PDB entry 3M2L | X-ray diffraction, 2.10 A resolution | chains A and F of the 7 polymer chains in the assembly

# Chain A (and F)
Protein: Alpha-hemolysin
Organism: Staphylococcus aureus
Notes: chain F of this document is another copy of the same molecule, construct and numbering; everything in this record applies to it too
UniProtKB: P09616 (HLA_STAAU); residues 1-293 here correspond to UniProt positions 27-319 (UniProt number = residue number + 26)
Chain sequence (294 residues; numbered 0 to 293; the number before each row is that of its first residue; numbering starts at 0):
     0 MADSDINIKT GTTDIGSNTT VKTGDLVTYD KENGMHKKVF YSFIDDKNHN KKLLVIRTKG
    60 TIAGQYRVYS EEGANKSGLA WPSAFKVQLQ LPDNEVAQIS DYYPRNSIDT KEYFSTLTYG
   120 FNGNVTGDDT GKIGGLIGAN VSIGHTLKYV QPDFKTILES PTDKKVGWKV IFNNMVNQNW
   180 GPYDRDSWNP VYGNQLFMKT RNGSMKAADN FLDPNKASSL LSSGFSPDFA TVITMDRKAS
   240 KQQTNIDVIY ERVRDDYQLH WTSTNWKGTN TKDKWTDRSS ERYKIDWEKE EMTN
Not modelled in the structure: 0
Differences from the reference sequence: initiating methionine (0); engineered mutation Phe113 (Met139 in P09616)

# How chain A and chain F interact
Residue-residue contacts (6):
  Phe39(A) - Asn6(F)
  Arg56(A) - Asn6(F)
  Lys58(A) - Asp4(F)  hydrogen bond (side chain-backbone)
  Lys58(A) - Asn6(F)  hydrogen bond
  Asn178(A) - Tyr112(F)
  Asn178(A) - Ser114(F)  hydrogen bond (backbone-side chain)
Also at the interface, not in a pair above, chain F (5 interface residues in all): Ile5

# In short
4 residues of chain A and 5 residues of chain F are in contact; the contacts include 3 hydrogen bonds. Polar
contacts include Lys58(A)-Asp4(F), Lys58(A)-Asn6(F) and Asn178(A)-Ser114(F).
Both chains are Alpha-hemolysin (Staphylococcus aureus). Entry 3M2L (Crystal structure of the M113F mutant of
alpha-hemolysin) was determined by X-ray diffraction (same publication as 3M3R, 3M4D and 3M4E).
